Entry 5KAG (X-ray diffraction, 2.46 A resolution); this record covers chains A and K of the 6 polymer chains in the assembly.

Chain A (and K):
Name: (3,5-dihydroxyphenyl)acetyl-CoA 1,2-dioxygenase
Source organism: Streptomyces toyocaensis
Notes: EC 1.13.11.80; chain K of this document is another copy of the same molecule, construct and numbering; everything in this record applies to it too
UniProt: Q8KLK7 (DPGC_STRTO); residue numbers follow UniProt; this construct covers 1-438
Sequence (438 residues; numbered 1 to 438; the number before each row is that of its first residue):
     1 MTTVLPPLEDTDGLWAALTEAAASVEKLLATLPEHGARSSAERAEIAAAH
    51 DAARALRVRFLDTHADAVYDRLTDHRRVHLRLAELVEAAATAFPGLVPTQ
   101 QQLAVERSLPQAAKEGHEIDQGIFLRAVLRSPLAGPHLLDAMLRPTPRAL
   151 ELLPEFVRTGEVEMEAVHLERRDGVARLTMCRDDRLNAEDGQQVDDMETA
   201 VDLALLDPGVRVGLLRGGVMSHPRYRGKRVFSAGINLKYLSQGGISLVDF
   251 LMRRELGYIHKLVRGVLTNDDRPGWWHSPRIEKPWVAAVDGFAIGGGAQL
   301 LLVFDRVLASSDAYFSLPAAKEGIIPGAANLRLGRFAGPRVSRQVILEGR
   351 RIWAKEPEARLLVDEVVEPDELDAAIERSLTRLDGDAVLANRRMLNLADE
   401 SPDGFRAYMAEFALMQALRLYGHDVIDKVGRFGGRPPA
Unresolved in the structure: 1-11, 433-438 (chain K: 1-10, 433-438)
Small-molecule neighbours:
  - oxygen molecule (OXY): Leu237, Leu240, Ala319, Gly323, Ile324, Val429
  - YE1 ([(2R,3S,4R,5R)-5-(6-amino-9H-purin-9-yl)-4-hydroxy-3-(phosphonooxy)tetrahydrofuran-2-yl]methyl (3R)-4-({3-[(2-{[(3,5-dihydroxyphenyl)acetyl]amino}ethyl)amino]-3-oxopropyl}amino)-3-hydroxy-2,2-dimethyl-4-oxobutyl dihydrogen diphosphate): Asp184, Arg185, Leu186, Ala188, Glu189, His222, Arg224, Tyr225, Ala233, Gly234, Ile235, Asn236, Leu237, Lys238, Phe250, Leu251, Arg254, Glu255, Phe292, Ile294, Gly295, Gly296, Gln299, Tyr314, Pro318, Ile324, Ile325, Pro326, Gly327, Phe412, Gln416, Phe432
Swiss-Prot annotation at these positions:
  - binding site (substrate): Asp183, Glu189, His222 to Tyr225, Ala233 to Lys238, Gly296, Ile325 to Gly327, Gln416
  - mutagenesis: Glu189 (E189Q: Strong decrease of affinity and the catalytic efficiency compared to the wild-type), Leu237 (L237T: Strong decrease of affinity for DPA-CoA and 2-fold decrease of the catalytic efficiency compared to the wild-type. Slight decrease of affinity for dioxygen), Arg254 (R254K: Strong decrease of affinity and the catalytic efficiency compared to the wild-type), Glu255 (E255Q: Same affinity and catalytic efficiency compared to the wild-type), Gln299 (Q299N: Slight increase of the affinity and 2-fold decrease of the catalytic efficiency compared to the wild-type), Ile324 (I324T: Loss of dioxygenase activity), Val425 (V425T: Slight decrease of affinity for DPA-CoA and catalytic efficiency compared to the wild-type. Slight decrease of affinity for dioxygen), Val429 (V429T: Slight decrease of affinity for DPA-CoA and catalytic efficiency compared to the wild-type. Slight decrease of affinity for dioxygen)

How chain A and chain K interact:
Residue-residue contacts - 17 pairs, chain A then chain K:
  Arg226(A) with Arg224(K)
  Ser311(A) with Trp353(K)
  Asp312(A) with Trp353(K)
  Arg351(A) with Glu368(K), salt bridge; Pro369(K)
  Trp353(A) with Ser311(K); Asp312(K); Lys355(K); Glu368(K), hydrogen bond
  Lys355(A) with Trp353(K); Lys355(K); Glu356(K)
  Glu356(A) with Lys355(K)
  Pro357(A) with Pro357(K), hydrophobic
  Glu368(A) with Arg351(K), salt bridge; Trp353(K), hydrogen bond
  Pro369(A) with Arg351(K)

In short:
The chain A/chain K interface involves 10 residues from each chain, with 2 hydrogen bonds and 2 salt bridges.
Polar contacts include Arg351(A)-Glu368(K) and Trp353(A)-Glu368(K). Ligands of chain A: compound YE1 and
oxygen molecule.
Chain A and chain K are both (3,5-dihydroxyphenyl)acetyl-CoA 1,2-dioxygenase (Streptomyces toyocaensis); the
structure, Crystal structure of a dioxygenase in the Crotonase superfamily in P21, was determined by X-ray
diffraction (same publication as 5KAH and 5KAJ).
